PDB entry 1BZP | X-ray diffraction, 1.15 A resolution | chain A

Chain A:
Protein: Protein (myoglobin)
From: Physeter catodon
Reference sequence: P02185 (MYG_PHYCA); residues 1-153 here = UniProt positions 1-153
Amino-acid sequence (153 residues; each row starts with the number of its first residue):
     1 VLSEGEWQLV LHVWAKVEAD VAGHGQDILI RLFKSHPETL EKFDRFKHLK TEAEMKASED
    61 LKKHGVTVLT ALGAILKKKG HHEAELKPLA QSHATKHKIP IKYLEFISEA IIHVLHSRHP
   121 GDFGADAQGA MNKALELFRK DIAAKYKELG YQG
Metal / ion sites: heme Fe near H93 (its only coordinating residue here)
Residues lining bound ligands: heme (HEM): L32, T39, K42, F43, R45, H64, T67, V68, A71, L72, L89, S92, H93, H97, I99, Y103, L104, I107, I111, F138

In short:
Chain A binds heme.
Chain A is Protein (myoglobin) (Physeter catodon); the structure, Atomic resolution crystal structure analysis
of native deoxy and co myoglobin from sperm whale at room ..., was determined by X-ray diffraction (same
publication as 1BZ6 and 1BZR).
